9BS2 - chains A and C of the 3 polymer chains in the assembly; structure by X-ray diffraction, 1.51 A resolution.

[Chain A]
Protein: Adenine DNA glycosylase
Source organism: Geobacillus stearothermophilus
Notes: EC 3.2.2.31
UniProtKB: P83847 (MUTY_GEOSE); residues 1-363 here = UniProt positions 1-363
Sequence (369 residues; row label = number of the first residue in the row; numbers below 1 keep their minus sign (Gly-2 is residue -2)):
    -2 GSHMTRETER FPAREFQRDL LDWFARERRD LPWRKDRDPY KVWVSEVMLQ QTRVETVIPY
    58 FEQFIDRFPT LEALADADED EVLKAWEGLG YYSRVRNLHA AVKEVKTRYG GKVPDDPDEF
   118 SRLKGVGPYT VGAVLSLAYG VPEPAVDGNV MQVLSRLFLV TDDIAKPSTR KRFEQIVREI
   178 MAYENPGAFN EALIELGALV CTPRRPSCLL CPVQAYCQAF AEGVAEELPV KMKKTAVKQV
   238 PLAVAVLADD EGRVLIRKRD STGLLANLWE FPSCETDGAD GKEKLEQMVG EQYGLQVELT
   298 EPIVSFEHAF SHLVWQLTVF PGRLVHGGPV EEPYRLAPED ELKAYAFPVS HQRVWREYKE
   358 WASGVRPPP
Not modelled in the structure: -2 to 7, 290-292, 361-366
Differences from the reference sequence: expression tag (-2 to 0, 364-366); engineered mutation Gln149 (Arg in P83847)
UniProt features mapped onto this chain:
  - active site: Glu43 (Proton donor/acceptor)
  - binding site (DNA): Trp30, Arg31, Gln48, Thr49, Leu86 to Tyr88, Tyr126, Glu188, Ser308
  - binding site ([4Fe-4S] cluster): Cys198, Cys205, Cys208, Cys214
  - site: Asp144 (Transition state stabilizer)
  - mutagenesis: Glu43 (E43Q: Loss of catalytic activity), Asp144 (D144N: Loss of catalytic activity)
Ion coordination: Ca2+ site 1: Ser118, Val123; Ca2+ site 2: Asn146, Gly194; 4Fe-4S cluster Fe: Cys198, Cys205, Cys208, Cys214; Ca2+ site 3: Asp257, Thr259
Residues lining bound ligands: 4Fe-4S cluster (SF4): Val150, Arg153, Leu154, Leu193, Val197, Cys198, Pro203, Ser204, Cys205, Cys208, Val210, Gln211, Cys214, Phe217, Ala222
What the authors report for this chain:
  - mutagenesis - R149Q (50- and 5-fold): decreased catalytic activity
  - Ca2+ coordination: Asn146
  - conformationally variable residues (side-chain flip): Cys198

[Chain C]
Molecule: 11-nt DNA strand
Sequence (11 nucleotides; row label = number of the first residue in the row):
    12 TGTCCAXGTC T
Modified residues: 3DR (1',2'-dideoxyribofuranose-5'-phosphate) at position 18

[Chain A / chain C interface]
Contacting residue pairs (27):
  Leu46(A) with 3DR_18(C), sugar contact; DG19(C), phosphate contact
  Gln47(A) with DG19(C), sugar contact; DT20(C), sugar contact
  Gln48(A) with DA17(C), base contact; DG19(C), hydrogen bond to the phosphate
  Thr49(A) with DA17(C), phosphate contact; 3DR_18(C), sugar contact
  Arg50(A) with DA17(C), sugar contact; 3DR_18(C), phosphate contact
  Val51(A) with 3DR_18(C), hydrogen bond to the phosphate
  Tyr88(A) with DG19(C), base contact
  Asn94(A) with DC21(C), sugar contact
  Lys121(A) with DC21(C), phosphate contact
  Gly122(A) with DT20(C), sugar contact; DC21(C), hydrogen bond to the phosphate
  Val123(A) with DC21(C), phosphate contact
  Gly124(A) with DT20(C), hydrogen bond to the phosphate
  Pro125(A) with DT20(C), phosphate contact
  Tyr126(A) with 3DR_18(C), sugar contact; DG19(C), phosphate contact; DT20(C), hydrogen bond to the phosphate
  Thr127(A) with DT20(C), hydrogen bond to the phosphate
  Asp144(A) with 3DR_18(C), phosphate contact; DG19(C), phosphate contact
  Gly145(A) with DG19(C), hydrogen bond to the phosphate
  Asn146(A) with 3DR_18(C), hydrogen bond to the phosphate
Interface residues without a listed pair, chain A (22 interface residues in all): Glu43, Leu120, Gln149, Pro200
Interface residues without a listed pair, chain C (6 interface residues in all): DC16

[In short]
22 residues of chain A and 6 residues of chain C are in contact; the contacts include 8 hydrogen bonds. Polar
contacts include Gln48(A)-DG19(C), Val51(A)-3DR_18(C) and Gly122(A)-DC21(C). Bound to chain A: 4Fe-4S cluster.
The paper reports that R149Q of chain A reduces catalytic activity; Ca2+ coordination by Asn146(A).
Chain A is Adenine DNA glycosylase (Geobacillus stearothermophilus) and chain C is an 11-nt DNA strand; the
structure, Glycosylase MutY variant R149Q in complex with DNA containing d(8-oxo-G) paired with a product
analog (THF) ..., was determined by X-ray diffraction (same publication as 8FAY).
